PDB entry 9KET | electron microscopy, 3.46 A resolution | chains H and F of the 10 polymer chains in the assembly

[Chain H]
Molecule: Non-template strand DNA
Sequence (76 nucleotides; row label = number of the first residue in the row; numbers below 1 keep their minus sign (DG-21 is residue -21)):
   -21 GGGTTCACCCGGCGTTCATTTACGCCCTTCGGCGCCTTCATCTCATCTGC
    29 CTATAATGGGAGCTGTCACGGATGCA
Unresolved in the structure: -21 to 1

[Chain F]
Name: RNA polymerase sigma factor SigA
Source organism: Mycobacterium tuberculosis H37Rv
Reference sequence: P9WGI1 (SIGA_MYCTU); numbering as in UniProt (aligned over 1-528)
Amino-acid sequence (528 residues; numbered 1 to 528; the number before each row is that of its first residue):
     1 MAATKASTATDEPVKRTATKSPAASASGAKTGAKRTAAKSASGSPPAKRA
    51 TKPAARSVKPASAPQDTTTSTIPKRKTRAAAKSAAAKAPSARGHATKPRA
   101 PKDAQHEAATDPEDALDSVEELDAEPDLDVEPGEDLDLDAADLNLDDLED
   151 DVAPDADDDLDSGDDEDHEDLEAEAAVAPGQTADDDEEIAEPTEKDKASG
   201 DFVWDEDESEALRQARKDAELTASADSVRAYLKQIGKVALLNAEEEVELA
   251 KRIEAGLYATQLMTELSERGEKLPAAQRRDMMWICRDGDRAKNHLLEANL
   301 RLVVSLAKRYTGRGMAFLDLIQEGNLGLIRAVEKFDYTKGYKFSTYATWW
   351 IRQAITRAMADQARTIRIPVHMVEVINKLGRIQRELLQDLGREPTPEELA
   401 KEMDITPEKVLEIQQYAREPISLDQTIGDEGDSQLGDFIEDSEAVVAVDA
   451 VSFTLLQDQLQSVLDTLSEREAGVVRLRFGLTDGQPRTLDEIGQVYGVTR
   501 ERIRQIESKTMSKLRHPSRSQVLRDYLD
Unresolved in the structure: 1-205, 528

[Chain H / chain F interface]
Pairs across the interface (45):
  DC25(H) with Pro369(F), phosphate contact
  DT26(H) with Arg367(F), salt bridge to the phosphate; Pro369(F), phosphate contact
  DC29(H) with Arg330(F), salt bridge to the phosphate; Lys334(F), salt bridge to the phosphate; Trp350(F), phosphate contact; Gln353(F), base contact
  DT30(H) with Tyr346(F), phosphate contact; Trp349(F), base contact; Trp350(F), base contact; Gln353(F), base contact
  DA31(H) with Asp336(F), base contact; Lys339(F), base contact; Tyr341(F), base contact; Thr345(F), phosphate contact; Tyr346(F), stacking on the base
  DT32(H) with Thr345(F), phosphate contact
  DA33(H) with Tyr341(F), phosphate contact; Lys342(F), hydrogen bond to the phosphate; Thr345(F), hydrogen bond to the phosphate
  DA34(H) with Lys342(F), salt bridge to the phosphate; Ser344(F), hydrogen bond to the phosphate; Thr345(F), hydrogen bond to the base; Thr348(F), hydrogen bond to the base; Trp349(F), base contact; Arg352(F), base contact
  DT35(H) with Leu240(F), base contact; Asn299(F), hydrogen bond to the base; Arg301(F), base contact; Leu302(F), hydrogen bond to the base; Ser305(F), sugar contact; Ser344(F), hydrogen bond to the base
  DG36(H) with Leu232(F), hydrogen bond to the base; Gly236(F), base contact; Arg301(F), hydrogen bond to the base; Val304(F), sugar contact; Ser305(F), phosphate contact; Lys308(F), hydrogen bond to the phosphate
  DG37(H) with Asp226(F), hydrogen bond to the base; Val228(F), base contact; Arg229(F), hydrogen bond to the base; Leu232(F), base contact; Lys308(F), hydrogen bond to the phosphate; Phe317(F), sugar contact
  DG38(H) with Lys308(F), phosphate contact
Interface residues without a listed pair, chain H (13 interface residues in all): DC28
Interface residues without a listed pair, chain F (35 interface residues in all): Ile235, Glu246, Ala298, Phe335, Arg357, His371

[In short]
13 residues of chain H and 35 residues of chain F are in contact; the contacts include 14 hydrogen bonds, 4
salt bridges and 1 aromatic stacking contact. Polar contacts include DA34(H)-Thr345(F), DA34(H)-Thr348(F) and
DT35(H)-Asn299(F).
Here chain H is Non-template strand DNA and chain F is RNA polymerase sigma factor SigA (Mycobacterium
tuberculosis H37Rv). Entry 9KET (Cryo-EM structure of Mycobacterium tuberculosis transcription activation
complex with two PhoP molecules(composite map)) was determined by electron microscopy together with 9JI2, 9KEU
and 9KEV from the same study.
